Entry 1NE9 (X-ray diffraction, 1.70 A resolution); this record covers chain A.

== Chain A ==
Molecule: FemX
Source organism: Weissella viridescens
UniProtKB: Q9EY50 (Q9EY50_LACVI); residues 1-335 here correspond to UniProt positions 2-336 (UniProt number = residue number + 1)
Amino-acid sequence (335 residues; row label = number of the first residue in the row):
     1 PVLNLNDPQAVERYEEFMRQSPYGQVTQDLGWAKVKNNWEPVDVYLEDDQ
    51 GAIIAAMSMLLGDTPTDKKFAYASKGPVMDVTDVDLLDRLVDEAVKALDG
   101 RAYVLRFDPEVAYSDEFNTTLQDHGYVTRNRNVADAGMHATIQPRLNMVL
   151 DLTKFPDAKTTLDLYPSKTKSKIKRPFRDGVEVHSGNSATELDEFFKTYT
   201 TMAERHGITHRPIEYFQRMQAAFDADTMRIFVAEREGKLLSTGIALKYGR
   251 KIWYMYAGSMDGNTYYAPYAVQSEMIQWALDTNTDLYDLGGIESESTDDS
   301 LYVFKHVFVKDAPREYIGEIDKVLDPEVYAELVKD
UniProt features mapped onto this chain:
  - binding site (substrate): Lys36 to Trp39, Tyr103, Arg211, Tyr215, Tyr256
  - site (Important for catalytic activity): Asp108, Glu319
Metal / ion sites: Mg2+ site 1: Thr64, Thr66; Mg2+ site 2: Leu280, Asn283; Mg2+ site 3: Phe308, Lys310

== Summary ==
The Mg2+ site 1 is built by Thr64 and Thr66. Leu280 and Asn283 coordinate Mg2+ site 2. Curated annotation
(UniProt) lists 8 substrate-binding residues.
Chain A is FemX (Weissella viridescens); the structure, Crystal Structure of Weissella viridescens FemX at 1.7
Ang Resolution, was determined by X-ray diffraction together with 1P4N from the same study.
